Entry 8WWJ (electron microscopy, 3.03 A resolution); this record covers chains A and E of the 5 polymer chains in the assembly.

# Chain A
Protein: Guanine nucleotide-binding protein G(i) subunit alpha-1
From: Homo sapiens
UniProt: P63096 (GNAI1_HUMAN); residue numbers follow UniProt; this construct covers 1-354
Amino-acid sequence (354 residues; row label = number of the first residue in the row):
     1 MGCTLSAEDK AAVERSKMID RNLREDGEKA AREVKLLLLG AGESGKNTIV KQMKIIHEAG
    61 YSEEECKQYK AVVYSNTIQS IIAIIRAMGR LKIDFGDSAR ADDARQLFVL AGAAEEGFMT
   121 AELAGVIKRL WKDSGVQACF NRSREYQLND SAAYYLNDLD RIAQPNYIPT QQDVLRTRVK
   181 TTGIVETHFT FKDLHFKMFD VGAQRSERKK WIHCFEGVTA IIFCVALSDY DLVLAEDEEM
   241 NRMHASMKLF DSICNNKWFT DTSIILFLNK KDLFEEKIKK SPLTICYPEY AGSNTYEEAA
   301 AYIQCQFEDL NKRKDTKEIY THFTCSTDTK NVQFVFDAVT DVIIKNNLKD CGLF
Not modelled in the structure: 1-3, 55-181
Differences from the reference sequence: conflict N47 (Ser in P63096), A203 (Gly in P63096), A245 (Glu in P63096), S326 (Ala in P63096)
UniProt features mapped onto this chain:
  - region: K35 to K46, T48 (G1 motif), D173 to T181 (G2 motif), F196 to G202, Q204, R205 (G3 motif), I265 to D272 (G4 motif), T324, C325, T327 to T329 (G5 motif)
  - binding site (GTP): E43 to K46, T48, S151, L175 to T181, D200 to G202, Q204, N269 to D272
  - binding site (Mg(2+)): T181
  - modified residue: R178 (ADP-ribosylarginine), Q204 (Deamidated glutamine), C351 (ADP-ribosylcysteine)
  - lipidation: G2 (N-myristoyl glycine), C3 (S-palmitoyl cysteine)
  - natural variant: G40 (G40C: In NEDHISB; G40R: In NEDHISB), G45 (G45D: In NEDHISB), T48 (T48I: In NEDHISB; T48K: In NEDHISB), Q52 (Q52P: In NEDHISB), S75 (deletion: In NEDHISB; uncertain significance), Q172 (deletion: In NEDHISB), D173 (D173V: In NEDHISB), E186 to F189 (deletion: In NEDHISB; uncertain significance), C224 (C224Y: In NEDHISB), K270 (K270N: In NEDHISB; K270R: In NEDHISB), D272 (D272G: In NEDHISB), V332 (V332E: In NEDHISB; uncertain significance)
  - mutagenesis: G42 (G42R: Abolishes switch to an activated conformation and dissociation from beta and gamma subunits upon GTP binding. Abolishes interaction with RGS family members), E116 (E116L: Enhances interaction (inactive GDP-bound) with RGS14), Q147 (Q147L: Enhances interaction (inactive GDP-bound) with RGS14)

# Chain E
Protein: Antibody fragment ScFv16
From: synthetic construct
Notes: antibody fragment or engineered binder
Amino-acid sequence (255 residues; row label = number of the first residue in the row):
     1 DVQLVESGGG LVQPGGSRKL SCSASGFAFS SFGMHWVRQA PEKGLEWVAY ISSGSGTIYY
    61 ADTVKGRFTI SRDDPKNTLF LQMTSLRSED TAMYYCVRSI YYYGSSPFDF WGQGTTLTVS
   121 SGGGGSGGGG SGGGGSDIVM TQATSSVPVT PGESVSISCR SSKSLLHSNG NTYLYWFLQR
   181 PGQSPQLLIY RMSNLASGVP DRFSGSGSGT AFTLTISRLE AEDVGVYYCM QHLEYPLTFG
   241 AGTKLELLEE NLYFQ
Not modelled in the structure: 121-136, 248-255
Cystine bridges: C22-C96, C159-C229

# Chain A / chain E interface
Pairs across the interface (23; chain A residue first):
  T4(A) with H167(E)
  S6(A) with H167(E); Y173(E), hydrogen bond
  A7(A) with H232(E); L233(E); Y235(E), hydrophobic
  E8(A) with Y101(E); Y173(E); Y175(E), hydrogen bond; R191(E), salt bridge; H232(E)
  D9(A) with N169(E), hydrogen bond; Y173(E)
  A11(A) with Y50(E); Y101(E), hydrophobic
  A12(A) with Y101(E)
  E14(A) with S52(E), hydrogen bond; S53(E); G56(E); T57(E), hydrogen bond
  R15(A) with I100(E); Y101(E); Y102(E)
Also at the interface, not in a pair above, chain A (11 interface residues in all): L5, M18
Also at the interface, not in a pair above, chain E (20 interface residues in all): S31, G54, P107, E234

# Summary
The interface between chain A and chain E involves 11 residues on one side and 20 on the other; the contacts
include 5 hydrogen bonds and 1 salt bridge. Among the polar pairs are E8(A)-R191(E), S6(A)-Y173(E) and
E8(A)-Y175(E).
Chain A is Guanine nucleotide-binding protein G(i) subunit alpha-1 (Homo sapiens) and chain E is Antibody
fragment ScFv16 (synthetic construct); the structure, MCHR1-Gi complex,S2 state, was determined by electron
microscopy.
